Entry 3J9F (electron microscopy, 9.00 A resolution (very low resolution: no residue pairs are listed; an interface is given only as per-side residue counts)); this record covers chains 1 and 7 of the 7 polymer chains in the assembly.

== Chain 1 ==
Molecule: Protein VP1
Source organism: Human poliovirus 1 Mahoney
UniProtKB: P03300 (POLG_POL1M); residues 1-302 here correspond to UniProt positions 580-881 (UniProt number = residue number + 579)
Chain sequence (302 residues; numbered 1 to 302; the number before each row is that of its first residue):
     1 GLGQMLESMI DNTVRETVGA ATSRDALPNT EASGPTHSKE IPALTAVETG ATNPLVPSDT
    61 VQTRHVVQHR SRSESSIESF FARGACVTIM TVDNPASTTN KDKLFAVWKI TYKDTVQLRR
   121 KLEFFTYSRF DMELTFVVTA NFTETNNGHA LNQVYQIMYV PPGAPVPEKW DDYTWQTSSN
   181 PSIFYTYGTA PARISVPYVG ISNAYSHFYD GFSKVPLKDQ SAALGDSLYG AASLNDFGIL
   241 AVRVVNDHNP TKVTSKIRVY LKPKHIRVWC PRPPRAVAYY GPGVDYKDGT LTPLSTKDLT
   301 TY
Not modelled in the structure: 1-19
Curated features (UniProtKB/Swiss-Prot):
  - region: Gly-1 to Ala-21 (Amphipathic alpha-helix)
  - site: Tyr-302 (Cleavage)

== Chain 7 ==
Molecule: Poliovirus receptor
Source organism: Homo sapiens
UniProtKB: P15151 (PVR_HUMAN); numbering as in UniProt (aligned over 28-143)
Chain sequence (116 residues; numbered 28 to 143; the number before each row is that of its first residue):
    28 DVVVQAPTQV PGFLGDSVTL PCYLQVPNME VTHVSQLTWA RHGESGSMAV FHQTQGPSYS
    88 ESKRLEFVAA RLGAELRNAS LRMFGLRVED EGNYTCLFVT FPQGSRSVDI WLRVLA
Disulfide bonds: Cys-49/Cys-123
Glycans and other covalent adducts: N-acetylglucosamine (NAG) linked to Asn-105; glycan linked to Asn-120

== Interface between chain 1 and chain 7 ==
At this resolution (9 A) residue pairs are not listed: 9 residues of chain 1 and 8 of chain 7 lie at the interface.

== Summary ==
Chain 1 and chain 7 form an interface of 9 and 8 residues respectively. N-acetylglucosamine is covalently
linked to Asn-105(7) and Asn-120(7).
Chain 1 is Protein VP1 (Human poliovirus 1 Mahoney) and chain 7 is Poliovirus receptor (Homo sapiens); the
structure, Poliovirus complexed with soluble, deglycosylated poliovirus receptor (Pvr) at 4 degrees C, was
determined by electron microscopy (same publication as 3J8F).
